Entry 3AYX (X-ray diffraction, 1.18 A resolution); this record covers chains B and D of the 4 polymer chains in the assembly.

== Chain B (and D) ==
Protein: Membrane-bound hydrogenase small subunit
Organism: Hydrogenovibrio marinus
Notes: EC 1.12.5.1; chain D of this document is another copy of the same molecule, construct and numbering; everything in this record applies to it too
UniProtKB: F2Z6J5 (F2Z6J5_HYDMR); residues 1-283 here correspond to UniProt positions 41-323 (UniProt number = residue number + 40)
Amino-acid sequence (283 residues; each row starts with the number of its first residue):
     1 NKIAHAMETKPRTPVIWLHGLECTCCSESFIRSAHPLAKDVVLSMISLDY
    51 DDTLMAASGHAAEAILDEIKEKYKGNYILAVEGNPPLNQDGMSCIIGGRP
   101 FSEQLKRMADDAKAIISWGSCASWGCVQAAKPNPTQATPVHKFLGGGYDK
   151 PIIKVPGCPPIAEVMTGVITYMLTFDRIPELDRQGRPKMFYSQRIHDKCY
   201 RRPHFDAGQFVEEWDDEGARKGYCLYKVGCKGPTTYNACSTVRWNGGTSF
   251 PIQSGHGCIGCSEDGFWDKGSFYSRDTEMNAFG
Unresolved in the structure: 1-10 (chain D: 1-10, 278-283)
Ion coordination: fe4-s3 cluster Fe: C23, C25, C26, C121, C126, C158; 4Fe-4S cluster Fe: H196, C199, C224, C230; 3Fe-4S cluster Fe: C239, C258, C261
Small-molecule neighbours:
  - 3Fe-4S cluster (F3S): I195, T235, N237, C239, W244, F250, P251, C258, I259, G260, C261, S262
  - fe4-s3 cluster (F4S): E22, C23, T24, C25, C26, E82, G119, S120, C121, C126, G157, C158, P159
  - 4Fe-4S cluster (SF4): I195, H196, C199, R201, R202, F205, C224, L225, Y226, C230, G232, P233, I252

== Chain B / chain D interface ==
Residue-residue contacts (29):
  H196(B) - P203(D)
  D197(B) - P203(D)
  D197(B) - H204(D)
  K198(B) - Y200(D)
  K198(B) - P203(D)
  K198(B) - H204(D)  hydrogen bond
  K198(B) - K221(D)  hydrogen bond (side chain-backbone)
  K198(B) - G222(D)
  C199(B) - Y200(D)
  C199(B) - P203(D)
  Y200(B) - K198(D)
  Y200(B) - C199(D)
  Y200(B) - Y200(D)  hydrophobic
  R202(B) - P203(D)
  R202(B) - D206(D)  salt bridge
  P203(B) - H196(D)
  P203(B) - D197(D)
  P203(B) - K198(D)
  P203(B) - C199(D)
  P203(B) - R202(D)
  H204(B) - D197(D)
  H204(B) - K198(D)  hydrogen bond
  D206(B) - R202(D)  salt bridge
  D206(B) - D206(D)
  K221(B) - K198(D)  hydrogen bond (backbone-side chain)
  G222(B) - K198(D)
  R243(B) - R243(D)
  R243(B) - G247(D)  hydrogen bond (side chain-backbone)
  G247(B) - R243(D)  hydrogen bond (backbone-side chain)
Also at the interface, not in a pair above, chain D (14 interface residues in all): S240

== Overview ==
The interface between chain B and chain D involves 13 residues on one side and 14 on the other; the contacts
include 6 hydrogen bonds and 2 salt bridges. Among the polar pairs are R202(B)-D206(D), K198(B)-H204(D) and
K198(B)-K221(D).
Chain B and chain D are both Membrane-bound hydrogenase small subunit (Hydrogenovibrio marinus); the
structure, Membrane-bound respiratory [NiFe] hydrogenase from Hydrogenovibrio marinus in an H2-reduced
condition, was determined by X-ray diffraction, deposited together with 5Y34 and 3AYZ.
